2PRC - chains L and H of the 4 polymer chains in the assembly; structure by X-ray diffraction, 2.45 A resolution.

Chain L:
Molecule: Photosynthetic reaction center
Source organism: Blastochloris viridis
UniProt: P06009 (RCEL_RHOVI); residues 1-273 here = UniProt positions 1-273
Amino-acid sequence (273 residues; each row starts with the number of its first residue):
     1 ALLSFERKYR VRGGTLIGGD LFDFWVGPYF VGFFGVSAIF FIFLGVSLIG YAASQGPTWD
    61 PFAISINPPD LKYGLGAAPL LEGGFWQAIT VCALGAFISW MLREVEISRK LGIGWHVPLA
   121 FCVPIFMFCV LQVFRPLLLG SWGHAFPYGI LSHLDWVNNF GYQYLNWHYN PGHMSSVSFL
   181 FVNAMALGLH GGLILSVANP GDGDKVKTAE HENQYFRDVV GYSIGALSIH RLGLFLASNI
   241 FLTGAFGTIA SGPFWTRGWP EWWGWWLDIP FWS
Bound ions: bacteriochlorophyll b Mg site 1 near His153 (its only coordinating residue here); bacteriochlorophyll b Mg site 2 near His173 (its only coordinating residue here); Fe2+: His190, His230 (shared with 3 residues of chain M)
Small-molecule neighbours:
  - bacteriochlorophyll b (BCB), molecule 1: Val46, Ile49, Phe97, Phe128, Leu131, Phe146, Ile150, Leu151, His153, Leu154, Trp156, Val157
  - bacteriochlorophyll b (BCB), molecule 2: Phe97, Phe121, Pro124, Ile125, Met127, Phe128, Leu131, Val157, Asn158, Phe160, Gly161, Tyr162, Trp167, His168, Asn170, Gly172, His173, Ser176, Val177, Leu180, Phe181, Ile240, Phe241, Gly244, Ala245, Gly247, Thr248
  - bacteriochlorophyll b (BCB), molecule 3: Val157, Tyr162, His168, Phe181
  - bacteriochlorophyll b (BCB), molecule 4: His168, Met174, Val177, Ser178, Phe181, Val182, Met185, Val220, Gly221
  - bacteriopheophytin b (BPB), molecule 1: Phe41, Ile42, Gly45, Ile49, Ile89, Cys92, Ala93, Ala96, Phe97, Trp100, Glu104, Val117, Ala120, Phe121, Val123, Pro124, Phe128, Phe146, Tyr148, Gly149, Ile150, His153, Ala237, Ser238, Phe241
  - bacteriopheophytin b (BPB), molecule 2: Phe181, Ala184, Met185, Leu189, Phe216, Val219, Val220
  - menaquinone-7 (MQ7): Val26, Tyr29, Phe30, Val31, Gly35, Ile39, Ile42, Trp100, Arg103
  - ubiquinone-2 (UQ2): Val182, Ala186, Leu189, His190, Leu193, Ile194, Glu212, Asn213, Phe216, Val220, Tyr222, Ser223, Ile224, Gly225, Ala226, Ile229, Leu232, Leu236

Chain H:
Molecule: Photosynthetic reaction center
Source organism: Blastochloris viridis
UniProt: P06008 (RCEH_RHOVI); residues 2-258 here = UniProt positions 2-258
Amino-acid sequence (258 residues; each row starts with the number of its first residue):
     1 MYHGALAQHL DIAQLVWYAQ WLVIWTVVLL YLRREDRREG YPLVEPLGLV KLAPEDGQVY
    61 ELPYPKTFVL PHGGTVTVPR RRPETRELKL AQTDGFEGAP LQPTGNPLVD AVGPASYAER
   121 AEVVDATVDG KAKIVPLRVA TDFSIAEGDV DPRGLPVVAA DGVEAGTVTD LWVDRSEHYF
   181 RYLELSVAGS ARTALIPLGF CDVKKDKIVV TSILSEQFAN VPRLQSRDQI TLREEDKVSA
   241 YYAGGLLYAT PERAESLL
Modified / non-standard residues: Met1 (n-formylmethionine; FME)

Interface between chain L and chain H:
Contacting residue pairs (76):
  Ala1(L) with Leu43(H); Val44(H), hydrogen bond (backbone-backbone); Glu45(H)
  Leu2(L) with Leu43(H); Val44(H), hydrogen bond (backbone-backbone)
  Leu3(L) with Gly40(H); Tyr41(H), hydrophobic; Leu43(H), hydrophobic; Val44(H)
  Ser4(L) with Gly40(H), hydrogen bond (backbone-backbone); Arg82(H), hydrogen bond (side chain-backbone); Glu84(H)
  Phe5(L) with Gly40(H); Glu84(H)
  Arg7(L) with Leu101(H)
  Lys8(L) with Glu84(H), salt bridge; Arg86(H); Leu88(H); Val112(H); Gly113(H), hydrogen bond (backbone-backbone); Ser116(H), hydrogen bond (backbone-side chain); Tyr117(H), hydrogen bond (side chain-backbone)
  Tyr9(L) with Gly113(H); Ser116(H)
  Arg10(L) with Pro100(H); Leu101(H), hydrogen bond (backbone-backbone)
  Val11(L) with Leu90(H), hydrophobic; Pro100(H); Leu101(H); Gly113(H); Pro114(H); Tyr248(H)
  Arg12(L) with Pro100(H); Leu101(H), hydrogen bond (backbone-backbone); Gln102(H); Leu247(H); Glu255(H), salt bridge
  Gly13(L) with Ala254(H)
  Gly14(L) with Leu247(H); Ala254(H), hydrogen bond (backbone-backbone)
  Thr15(L) with Ser256(H); Leu257(H), hydrogen bond (backbone-backbone)
  Leu16(L) with Ser256(H); Leu257(H), hydrogen bond (backbone-backbone); Leu258(H), hydrogen bond (backbone-backbone)
  Gly18(L) with Ser256(H)
  Gly19(L) with Ser256(H), hydrogen bond (backbone-side chain)
  Asp23(L) with Pro100(H)
  Phe24(L) with Phe96(H), hydrophobic; Gly98(H)
  Trp25(L) with Phe96(H); Gly98(H), hydrogen bond (backbone-backbone); Pro100(H), hydrophobic
  Arg109(L) with Arg253(H), hydrogen bond (side chain-backbone); Glu255(H), hydrogen bond (side chain-backbone); Leu257(H)
  Lys110(L) with Pro114(H)
  Gly112(L) with Leu246(H)
  Ala198(L) with Phe68(H)
  Asn199(L) with Lys66(H), hydrogen bond
  Gly203(L) with Val69(H)
  Asp204(L) with Val69(H)
  Lys205(L) with Val69(H); Leu70(H); Pro71(H)
  Val206(L) with Phe68(H), hydrophobic; Val69(H), hydrogen bond (backbone-backbone); Pro71(H)
  Thr208(L) with Val128(H)
  Ala209(L) with Glu177(H)
  Glu210(L) with Thr127(H); Val128(H), hydrogen bond (side chain-backbone); Ser176(H), hydrogen bond
  His211(L) with Val128(H)
  Ala226(L) with Glu177(H)
  Leu227(L) with Tyr179(H)
Interface residues without a listed pair, chain L (40 interface residues in all): Ile17, Phe62, Leu111, Lys207, Asn213
Interface residues without a listed pair, chain H (45 interface residues in all): Trp17, Glu97, Ala99, Ala118, Arg175, Ala243

In short:
Chain L and chain H form an interface of 40 and 45 residues respectively; the contacts include 21 hydrogen
bonds and 2 salt bridges. Polar contacts include Lys8(L)-Glu84(H), Arg12(L)-Glu255(H) and Ser4(L)-Arg82(H).
Bound to chain L: 4 copies of bacteriochlorophyll b, bacteriopheophytin b, ubiquinone-2 and menaquinone-7.
Chain L is Photosynthetic reaction center and chain H is Photosynthetic reaction center, both from
Blastochloris viridis; the structure, Photosynthetic reaction center from rhodopseudomonas viridis
(ubiquinone-2 complex), was determined by X-ray diffraction together with 3PRC from the same study.
